PDB entry 8VMJ | electron microscopy, 3.10 A resolution | chains O and D of the 10 polymer chains in the assembly

== Chain O ==
Protein: Histone H3.2
Source organism: Homo sapiens
UniProtKB: Q71DI3 (H32_HUMAN); residues 0-135 here correspond to UniProt positions 1-136 (UniProt number = residue number + 1)
Amino-acid sequence (136 residues; each row starts with the number of its first residue; numbering starts at 0):
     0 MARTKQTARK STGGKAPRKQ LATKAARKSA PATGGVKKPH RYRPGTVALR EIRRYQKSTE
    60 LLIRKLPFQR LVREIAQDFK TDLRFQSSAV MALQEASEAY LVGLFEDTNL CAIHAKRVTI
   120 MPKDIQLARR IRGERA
Disordered / not traced: 0-36
Modified / non-standard residues: Lys4 (N-trimethyllysine; M3L)

== Chain D ==
Molecule: 157-nt DNA strand
Source organism: Homo sapiens
Sequence (157 nucleotides; row label = number of the first residue in the row):
     1 GCTGCCGGCG GCTGGAGAAT CCCGGTGCCG AGGCCGCTCA ATTGGTCGTA GACAGCTCTA
    61 GCACCGCTTA AACGCACGTA CGCGCTGTCC CCCGCGTTTA AACCGCCAAG GGGATTACTC
   121 CCTAGTCTCC AGGCACGTCT CAGATATATA CATCCTG

== Chain O / chain D interface ==
Residue-residue contacts (13; chain O residue first):
  Arg42(O) - DC154(D)  hydrogen bond to the phosphate
  Arg42(O) - DC155(D)  salt bridge to the phosphate
  Pro43(O) - DT79(D)  sugar contact
  Arg63(O) - DA71(D)  phosphate contact
  Arg72(O) - DG61(D)  salt bridge to the phosphate
  Arg83(O) - DA60(D)  sugar contact
  Arg83(O) - DG61(D)  hydrogen bond to the sugar
  Phe84(O) - DA60(D)  phosphate contact
  Phe84(O) - DG61(D)  hydrogen bond to the phosphate
  Arg116(O) - DC81(D)  phosphate contact
  Val117(O) - DC81(D)  hydrogen bond to the phosphate
  Thr118(O) - DC81(D)  hydrogen bond to the phosphate
  Met120(O) - DG82(D)  phosphate contact
Interface residues without a listed pair, chain O (14 interface residues in all): Arg40, Tyr41, Gln85, Lys115
Interface residues without a listed pair, chain D (10 interface residues in all): DA76, DA80

== Overview ==
14 residues of chain O and 10 residues of chain D are in contact; the contacts include 5 hydrogen bonds and 2
salt bridges. Polar pairs include Arg83(O)-DG61(D), Arg42(O)-DC154(D) and Phe84(O)-DG61(D).
Here chain O is Histone H3.2 and chain D is a 157-nt DNA strand, both from Homo sapiens. Entry 8VMJ (H3K4me3
nucleosome bound to PRC2_AJ119-450) was determined by electron microscopy (same publication as 8VMI, 8VML,
8VMN, 8VNV, 8VNZ, 8VO0 and 8VOB).
